6XW7 - chains A and C of the 4 polymer chains in the assembly; structure by X-ray diffraction, 2.15 A resolution.

[Chain A]
Name: Capsid protein
Source organism: Murine norovirus 1
UniProtKB: Q80J94 (Q80J94_9CALI); residues 226-533 here = UniProt positions 226-533
Sequence (309 residues; numbered 225 to 533; the number before each row is that of its first residue):
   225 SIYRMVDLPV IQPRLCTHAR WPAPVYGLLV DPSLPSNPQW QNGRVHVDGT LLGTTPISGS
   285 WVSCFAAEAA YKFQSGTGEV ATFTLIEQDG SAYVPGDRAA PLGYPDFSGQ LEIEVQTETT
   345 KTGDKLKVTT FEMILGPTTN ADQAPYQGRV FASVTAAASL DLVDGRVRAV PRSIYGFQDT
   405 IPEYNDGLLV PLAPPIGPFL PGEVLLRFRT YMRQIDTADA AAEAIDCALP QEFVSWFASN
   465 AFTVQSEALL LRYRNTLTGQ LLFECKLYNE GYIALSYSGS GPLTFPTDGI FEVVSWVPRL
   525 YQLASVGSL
Unresolved in the structure: 363-365, 531-533
Construct notes: expression tag (225)
Small-molecule neighbours:
  - glycochenodeoxycholic acid (CHO), molecule 1: Trp245, Pro246, Ala247, Tyr250, Tyr435, Met436, Arg437, Ala446
  - glycochenodeoxycholic acid (CHO), molecule 2: Ala290, Ala291, Ile310, Gln312, Asp313, Gly314, Gln340, Arg390, Val391, Arg392, Val394
What the authors report for this chain:
  - binding site for glycochenodeoxycholic acid: Trp245, Ala247, Tyr250, Ala290, Gly314, Gln340, Arg390, Arg392, Tyr435, Met436, Arg437
  - conformationally variable residues (loop rearrangement): Thr341 to Lys351

[Chain C]
Name: Nanobody NB-5829
Source organism: Vicugna pacos
Notes: antibody fragment or engineered binder
Sequence (123 residues; each row starts with the number of its first residue):
     1 QVQLQESGGG LVEAGGSLRL SCLGSGLTFS RYAMGWFRQA PGKEREFVAS ITRSGGSPNY
    61 ADSVKGRFTI SRDNAKNTVY LQMSSLKPED TAVYYCAGRG SVYYDVWGQG TQVTVSSHHH
   121 HHH
Unresolved in the structure: 118-123
Disulfides: Cys22-Cys96

[Interface between chain A and chain C]
Pairs across the interface - 37 pairs, chain A then chain C:
  His270(A) with Ser54(C); Ser57(C)
  Asp272(A) with Thr52(C), hydrogen bond; Arg53(C), hydrogen bond (backbone-side chain); Ser54(C), hydrogen bond
  Gly273(A) with Arg53(C), hydrogen bond (backbone-side chain)
  Thr274(A) with Ala33(C); Thr52(C); Arg53(C), hydrogen bond (side chain-backbone); Arg99(C)
  Leu275(A) with Arg99(C), hydrogen bond (backbone-side chain); Val102(C), hydrophobic
  Ile281(A) with Val102(C), hydrophobic
  Trp285(A) with Tyr103(C)
  Glu311(A) with Tyr103(C)
  Asp313(A) with Tyr103(C), hydrogen bond
  Ser315(A) with Tyr103(C)
  Gly320(A) with Phe47(C)
  Asp321(A) with Phe47(C); Ser50(C); Arg99(C), salt bridge; Tyr104(C), hydrogen bond
  Arg322(A) with Tyr103(C)
  Leu326(A) with Val102(C), hydrophobic; Tyr103(C), hydrophobic
  Leu413(A) with Asp62(C)
  Pro415(A) with Phe47(C), hydrophobic; Asn59(C)
  Leu416(A) with Asn59(C), hydrogen bond (backbone-side chain)
  Phe461(A) with Arg53(C)
  Ala462(A) with Arg31(C); Arg53(C), hydrogen bond (backbone-side chain)
  Ser463(A) with Arg31(C), hydrogen bond (backbone-side chain)
  Ala465(A) with Arg31(C); Arg53(C)
  Val468(A) with Ser54(C)
  Glu494(A) with Ser57(C), hydrogen bond
Other interface residues (no listed pair), chain A (25 interface residues in all): Leu276, Val318
Other interface residues (no listed pair), chain C (17 interface residues in all): Arg45, Gly56, Ser101
Interface features reported in the paper:
  - epitope / paratope residues, chain A: Asp272(A), Thr274(A), Leu275(A), Ile281(A), Asp313(A), Asp321(A), Ala462(A), Ser463(A), Glu494(A)

[In short]
Chain A and chain C form an interface of 25 and 17 residues respectively, with 12 hydrogen bonds and 1 salt
bridge. Among the polar pairs are Asp321(A)-Arg99(C), Asp272(A)-Thr52(C) and Asp272(A)-Arg53(C). From the
paper: a binding site for glycochenodeoxycholic acid at Trp245(A), Ala247(A) and Tyr250(A) among others;
epitope/paratope residues Asp272(A), Thr274(A) and Leu275(A) among others.
Chain A is Capsid protein (Murine norovirus 1) and chain C is Nanobody NB-5829 (Vicugna pacos); the structure,
Crystal structure of murine norovirus P domain in complex with Nanobody NB-5829 and glycochenodeoxycholate
(GCDCA), was determined by X-ray diffraction (same publication as 6XW6).
